Entry 1NEZ (X-ray diffraction, 2.10 A resolution); this record covers chains A and G of the 4 polymer chains in the assembly.

# Chain A
Molecule: H-2 class I histocompatibility antigen, TLA(C) alpha chain
UniProtKB: P14433 (HA1U_MOUSE); residues 1-274 here correspond to UniProt positions 27-300 (UniProt number = residue number + 26)
Amino-acid sequence (274 residues; each row starts with the number of its first residue):
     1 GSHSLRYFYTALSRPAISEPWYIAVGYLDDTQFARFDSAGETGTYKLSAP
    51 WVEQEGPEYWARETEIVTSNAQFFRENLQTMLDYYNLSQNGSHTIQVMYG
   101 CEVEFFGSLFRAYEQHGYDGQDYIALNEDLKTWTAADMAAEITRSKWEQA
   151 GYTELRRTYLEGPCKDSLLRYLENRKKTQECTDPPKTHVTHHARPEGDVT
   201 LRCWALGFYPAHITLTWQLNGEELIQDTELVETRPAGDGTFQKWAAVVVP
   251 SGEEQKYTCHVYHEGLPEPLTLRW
Disulfides: Cys101-Cys164, Cys203-Cys259

# Chain G
Molecule: T-cell surface glycoprotein CD8 alpha chain
UniProtKB: P01731 (CD8A_MOUSE); residues 1-122 here correspond to UniProt positions 28-149 (UniProt number = residue number + 27)
Amino-acid sequence (128 residues; row label = number of the first residue in the row):
     1 KPQAPELRIFPKKMDAELGQKVDLVCEVLGSVSQGCSWLFQNSSSKLPQP
    51 TFVVYMASSHNKITWDEKLNSSKLFSAMRDTNNKYVLTLNKFSKENEGYY
   101 FCSVISNSVMYFSSVVPVLQKVSSALVP
Not modelled in the structure: 1-3, 126-128
Disulfides: Cys26-Cys102
Covalent attachments: N-acetylglucosamine (NAG) linked to Asn42, Asn70
Differences from the reference sequence: cloning artifact (123-128)
UniProt features mapped onto this chain:
  - glycosylation (N-linked (GlcNAc...) asparagine): Asn42, Asn70

# Chain A / chain G interface
Contacting residue pairs (21; chain A residue first):
  Arg194(A) with Asn61(G), hydrogen bond (side chain-backbone); Lys62(G)
  Asp198(A) with His60(G)
  Leu219(A) with Ser33(G)
  Glu222(A) with Ser33(G); Gln34(G); Ile105(G); Ser106(G); Asn107(G), hydrogen bond (side chain-backbone)
  Glu223(A) with Gln34(G), hydrogen bond (backbone-side chain)
  Leu224(A) with Gln34(G)
  Ile225(A) with Gln34(G), hydrogen bond (backbone-side chain); Ile105(G), hydrophobic
  Gln226(A) with Gln34(G), hydrogen bond (backbone-side chain); Ser37(G), hydrogen bond; Tyr55(G)
  Asp227(A) with Gln34(G); Tyr55(G), hydrogen bond
  Val248(A) with His60(G); Lys62(G)
  Pro250(A) with Ser59(G)
Also at the interface, not in a pair above, chain A (12 interface residues in all): Tyr257
Also at the interface, not in a pair above, chain G (14 interface residues in all): Phe52, Ala57, Ser108

# Summary
The interface between chain A and chain G involves 12 residues on one side and 14 on the other, with 7
hydrogen bonds. Polar pairs include Arg194(A)-Asn61(G), Glu222(A)-Asn107(G) and Glu223(A)-Gln34(G). Covalently
linked N-acetylglucosamine: at Asn42(G) and Asn70(G).
Chain A is H-2 class I histocompatibility antigen, TLA(C) alpha chain and chain G is T-cell surface
glycoprotein CD8 alpha chain; the structure, The Crystal Structure of a TL/CD8aa Complex at 2.1A
resolution:Implications for Memory T cell Generation, Co-receptor ..., was determined by X-ray diffraction.
